Entry 7EDB (X-ray diffraction, 2.39 A resolution); this record covers chains B and E of the 4 polymer chains in the assembly.

Chain B:
Name: EcoT38I restriction endonuclease
Organism: Escherichia phage P2
UniProt: Q83VS8 (Q83VS8_BPP2); residues 1-351 here = UniProt positions 1-351
Chain sequence (351 residues; numbered 1 to 351; the number before each row is that of its first residue):
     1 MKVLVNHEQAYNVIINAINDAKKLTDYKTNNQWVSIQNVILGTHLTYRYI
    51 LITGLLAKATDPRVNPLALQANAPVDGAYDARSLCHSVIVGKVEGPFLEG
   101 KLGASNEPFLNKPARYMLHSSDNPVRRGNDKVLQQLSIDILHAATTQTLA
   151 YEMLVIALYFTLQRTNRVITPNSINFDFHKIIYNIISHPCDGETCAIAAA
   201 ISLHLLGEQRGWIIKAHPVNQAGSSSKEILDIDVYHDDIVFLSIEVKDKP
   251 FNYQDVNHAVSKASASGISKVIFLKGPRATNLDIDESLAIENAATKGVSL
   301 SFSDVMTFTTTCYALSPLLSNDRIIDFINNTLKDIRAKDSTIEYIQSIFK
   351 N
Not modelled in the structure: 224-225, 350-351
Metal / ion sites: Ca2+: Ser173, Asn175; Na+: Val219, Asp231, Glu245

Chain E:
Molecule: 13-nt DNA strand
Sequence (13 nucleotides; row label = number of the first residue in the row):
     1 GGCAGAGCTCACG

Chain B / chain E interface:
Pairs across the interface (26; chain B residue first):
  Lys2(B) with DG2(E), hydrogen bond to the phosphate; DC3(E), salt bridge to the phosphate
  Leu4(B) with DG1(E), phosphate contact; DC3(E), phosphate contact
  Val5(B) with DG1(E), hydrogen bond to the base
  Asn6(B) with DG1(E), base contact
  His7(B) with DG1(E), base contact
  Glu8(B) with DG1(E), hydrogen bond to the base
  Gln70(B) with DA4(E), phosphate contact; DG5(E), hydrogen bond to the phosphate
  Ala71(B) with DC3(E), sugar contact; DA4(E), hydrogen bond to the phosphate
  Asn72(B) with DC3(E), hydrogen bond to the phosphate; DA4(E), hydrogen bond to the phosphate
  Asp80(B) with DC3(E), sugar contact; DA4(E), phosphate contact
  Arg82(B) with DA4(E), hydrogen bond to the base; DG5(E), hydrogen bond to the base
  Leu110(B) with DG5(E), base contact; DA6(E), base contact
  Arg115(B) with DG5(E), sugar contact; DA6(E), hydrogen bond to the base; DG7(E), hydrogen bond to the base
  Arg126(B) with DA11(E), hydrogen bond to the base; DC12(E), hydrogen bond to the sugar
  Arg127(B) with DG13(E), sugar contact

In short:
Chain B and chain E form an interface of 15 and 10 residues respectively, with 13 hydrogen bonds and 1 salt
bridge. Among the polar pairs are Val5(B)-DG1(E), Glu8(B)-DG1(E) and Arg82(B)-DA4(E). The Ca2+ site is built
by Ser173(B) and Asn175(B).
Here chain B is EcoT38I restriction endonuclease (Escherichia phage P2) and chain E is a 13-nt DNA strand.
Entry 7EDB (EcoT38I restriction endonuclease complexed with DNA) was determined by X-ray diffraction.
